Entry 8E5O (electron microscopy, 4.40 A resolution (low resolution: residue-level contacts below are approximate; hydrogen-bond / salt-bridge calls are withheld)); this record covers chains 5 and A of the 9 polymer chains in the assembly.

== Chain 5 ==
Molecule: Nt DNA
Sequence (60 nucleotides; row label = number of the first residue in the row):
    63 AACTAATCATCTACACACTGACGACCGTCATGATCATATTATTTTTTACG
   113 CCAGACAGGG
Not modelled in the structure: 63-85, 104-107

== Chain A ==
Protein: DNA-directed RNA polymerase subunit beta
From: Escherichia coli
Notes: EC 2.7.7.6
Reference sequence: P0A8V4 (RPOB_ECO57); residues 1-1342 here = UniProt positions 1-1342
Amino-acid sequence (1342 residues; each row starts with the number of its first residue):
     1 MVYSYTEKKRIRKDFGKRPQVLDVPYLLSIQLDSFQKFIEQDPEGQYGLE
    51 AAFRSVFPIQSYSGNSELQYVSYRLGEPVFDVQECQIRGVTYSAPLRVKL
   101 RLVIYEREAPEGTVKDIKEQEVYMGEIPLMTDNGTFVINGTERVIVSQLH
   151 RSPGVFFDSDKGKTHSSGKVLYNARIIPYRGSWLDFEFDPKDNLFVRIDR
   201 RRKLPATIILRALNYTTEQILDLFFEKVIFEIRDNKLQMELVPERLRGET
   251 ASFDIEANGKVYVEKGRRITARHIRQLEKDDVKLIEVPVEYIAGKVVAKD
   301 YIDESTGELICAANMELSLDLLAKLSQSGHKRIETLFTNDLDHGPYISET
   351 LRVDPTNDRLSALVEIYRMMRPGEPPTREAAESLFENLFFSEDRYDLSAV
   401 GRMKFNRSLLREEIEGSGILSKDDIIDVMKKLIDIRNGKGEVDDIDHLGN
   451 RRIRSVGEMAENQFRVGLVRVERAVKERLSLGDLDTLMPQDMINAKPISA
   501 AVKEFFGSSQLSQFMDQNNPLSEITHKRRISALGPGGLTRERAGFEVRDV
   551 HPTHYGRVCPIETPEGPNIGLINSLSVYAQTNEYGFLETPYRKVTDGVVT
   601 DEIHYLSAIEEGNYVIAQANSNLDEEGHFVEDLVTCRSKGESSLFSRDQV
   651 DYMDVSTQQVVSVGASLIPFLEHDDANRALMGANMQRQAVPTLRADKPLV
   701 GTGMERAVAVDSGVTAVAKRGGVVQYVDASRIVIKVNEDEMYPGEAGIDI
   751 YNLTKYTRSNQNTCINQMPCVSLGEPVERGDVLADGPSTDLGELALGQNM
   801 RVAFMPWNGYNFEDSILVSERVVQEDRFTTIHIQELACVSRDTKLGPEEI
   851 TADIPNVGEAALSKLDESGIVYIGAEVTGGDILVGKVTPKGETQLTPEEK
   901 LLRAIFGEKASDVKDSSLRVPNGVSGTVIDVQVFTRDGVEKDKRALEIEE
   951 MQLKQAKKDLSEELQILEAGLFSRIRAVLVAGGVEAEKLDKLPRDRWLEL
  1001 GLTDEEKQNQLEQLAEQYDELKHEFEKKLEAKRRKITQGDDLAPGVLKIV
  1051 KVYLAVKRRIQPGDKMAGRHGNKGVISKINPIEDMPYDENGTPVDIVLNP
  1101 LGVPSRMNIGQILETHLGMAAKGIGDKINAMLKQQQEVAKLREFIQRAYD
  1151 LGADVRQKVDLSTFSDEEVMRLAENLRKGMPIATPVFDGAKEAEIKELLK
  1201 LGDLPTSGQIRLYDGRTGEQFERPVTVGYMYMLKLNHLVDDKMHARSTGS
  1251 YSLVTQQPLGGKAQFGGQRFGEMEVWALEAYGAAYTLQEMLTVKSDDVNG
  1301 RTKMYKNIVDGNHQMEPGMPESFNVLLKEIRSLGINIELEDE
Not modelled in the structure: 1, 1342
Curated features (UniProtKB/Swiss-Prot):
  - modified residue (N6-acetyllysine): Lys-1022, Lys-1200

== Interface between chain 5 and chain A ==
Pairs across the interface (12; chain 5 residue first):
  DA103(5) with Arg-473(A)
  DT108(5) with Asp-199(A); Arg-201(A)
  DT109(5) with Trp-183(A); Arg-200(A)
  DA110(5) with Arg-151(A); Arg-175(A); Trp-183(A); Arg-200(A); Gly-536(A); Gly-537(A)
  DC111(5) with Arg-542(A)
Also at the interface, not in a pair above, chain 5 (6 interface residues in all): DC113
Also at the interface, not in a pair above, chain A (13 interface residues in all): His-150, Lys-163, Ser-182

== In short ==
6 residues of chain 5 and 13 residues of chain A are in contact.
Here chain 5 is Nt DNA and chain A is DNA-directed RNA polymerase subunit beta (Escherichia coli). Entry 8E5O
(Escherichia coli Rho-dependent transcription pre-termination complex containing 24 nt long RNA spacer,
Mg-ADP-BeF3, and NusG; TEC ...) was determined by electron microscopy (same publication as 8E3F, 8E3H, 8E5K,
8E5L, 8E5P, 8E6W and 3 further entries).
